Entry 1NEK (X-ray diffraction, 2.60 A resolution); this record covers chains A and B of the 4 polymer chains in the assembly.

# Chain A
Molecule: Succinate dehydrogenase flavoprotein subunit
Organism: Escherichia coli
Notes: EC 1.3.99.1, 1.3.5.1
Reference sequence: P0AC41 (DHSA_ECOLI); numbering as in UniProt (aligned over 1-588)
Chain sequence (588 residues; each row starts with the number of its first residue):
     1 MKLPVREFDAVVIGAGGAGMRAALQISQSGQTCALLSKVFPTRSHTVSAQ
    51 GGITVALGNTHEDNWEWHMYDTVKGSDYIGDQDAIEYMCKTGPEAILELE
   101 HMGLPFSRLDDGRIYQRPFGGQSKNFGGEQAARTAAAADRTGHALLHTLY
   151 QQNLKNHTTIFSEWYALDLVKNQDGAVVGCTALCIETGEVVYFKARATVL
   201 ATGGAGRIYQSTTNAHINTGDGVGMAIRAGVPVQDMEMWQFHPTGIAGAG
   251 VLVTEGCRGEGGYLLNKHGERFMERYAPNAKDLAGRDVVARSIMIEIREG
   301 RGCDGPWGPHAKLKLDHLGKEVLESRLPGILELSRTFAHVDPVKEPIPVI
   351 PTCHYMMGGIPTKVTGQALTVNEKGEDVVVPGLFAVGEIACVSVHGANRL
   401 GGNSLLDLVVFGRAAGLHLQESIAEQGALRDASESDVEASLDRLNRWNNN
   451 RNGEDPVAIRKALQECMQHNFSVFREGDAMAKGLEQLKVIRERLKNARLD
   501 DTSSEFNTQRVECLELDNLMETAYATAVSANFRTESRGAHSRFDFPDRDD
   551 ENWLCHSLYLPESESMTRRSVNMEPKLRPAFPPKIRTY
Glycans and other covalent adducts: flavin-adenine dinucleotide (FAD) linked to H45
Metal / ion sites: Ca2+: M356, M357, E388, A390
Ligand contacts:
  - FAD (flavin-adenine dinucleotide): I13, G14, A15, G16, G17, A18, G19, L36, S37, K38, V39, S44, T46, S48, A49, Q50, G51, G52, W164, Y165, A166, A201, T202, G203, T213, N214, N218, D221, L252, H354, Y355, V386, G387, E388, R399, G402, N403, S404, L405, L408
  - oxaloacetate ion (OAA): Q50, G51, F126, H242, L252, V253, T254, E255, G256, R286, H354, R399, G401, G402
Swiss-Prot annotation at these positions:
  - active site: R286 (Proton acceptor)
  - binding site (FAD): G14 to G19, D221, E388, S404, L405
  - binding site (substrate): H242, T254, H354, R399
  - modified residue: H45 (Tele-8alpha-FAD histidine), K267 (N6-acetyllysine)
  - mutagenesis: E186 (E186M: Allows recovery of protein cross-linked to SdhE, SdhA is flavinylated), T187 (T187M: No recovery of protein cross-linked to SdhE, SdhA is flavinylated)

# Chain B
Molecule: Succinate dehydrogenase iron-sulfur protein
Organism: Escherichia coli
Notes: EC 1.3.99.1, 1.3.5.1
Reference sequence: P07014 (DHSB_ECOLI); residues 1-238 here = UniProt positions 1-238
Chain sequence (238 residues; each row starts with the number of its first residue):
     1 MRLEFSIYRYNPDVDDAPRMQDYTLEADEGRDMMLLDALIQLKEKDPSLS
    51 FRRSCREGVCGSDGLNMNGKNGLACITPISALNQPGKKIVIRPLPGLPVI
   101 RDLVVDMGQFYAQYEKIKPYLLNNGQNPPAREHLQMPEQREKLDGLYECI
   151 LCACCSTSCPSFWWNPDKFIGPAGLLAAYRFLIDSRDTETDSRLDGLSDA
   201 FSVFRCHSIMNCVSVCPKGLNPTRAIGHIKSMLLQRNA
Metal / ion sites: 2Fe-2S cluster Fe: C55, C60, D63, C75; 4Fe-4S cluster Fe: C149, C152, C155, C216; 3Fe-4S cluster Fe: C159, C206, C212; Ca2+: D187, T190
Ligand contacts:
  - 3Fe-4S cluster (F3S): C159, S161, F169, P172, C206, H207, S208, I209, M210, N211, C212, T223, I226
  - 2Fe-2S cluster (FES): R53, S54, C55, R56, E57, G58, V59, C60, G61, S62, D63, L73, C75
  - 4Fe-4S cluster (SF4): F110, C149, I150, L151, C152, A153, C154, C155, A173, L176, C216, P217, K218, L220, P222
  - ubiquinone-2 (UQ2): P160, W164, H207, I209
Swiss-Prot annotation at these positions:
  - binding site ([2Fe-2S] cluster): C55, C60, C75
  - binding site ([4Fe-4S] cluster): C149, C152, C155, C216
  - binding site ([3Fe-4S] cluster): C159, C206, C212
  - binding site (a ubiquinone): W164

# Interface between chain A and chain B
Contacting residue pairs (100):
  F40(A) - Y111(B)  hydrophobic
  T42(A) - L151(B)
  R43(A) - S54(B)
  R43(A) - C60(B)  hydrogen bond (side chain-backbone)
  R43(A) - G61(B)
  R43(A) - S62(B)
  R43(A) - M107(B)
  R43(A) - Y111(B)  hydrogen bond
  R43(A) - I150(B)  hydrogen bond (side chain-backbone)
  R43(A) - L151(B)  hydrogen bond (side chain-backbone)
  V47(A) - V59(B)
  S48(A) - C55(B)
  S48(A) - E57(B)  hydrogen bond
  L57(A) - R131(B)  hydrogen bond (backbone-side chain)
  N59(A) - E132(B)  hydrogen bond
  L97(A) - R131(B)
  L97(A) - E132(B)
  E100(A) - H133(B)  salt bridge
  E100(A) - R186(B)  salt bridge
  H101(A) - L121(B)
  H101(A) - R131(B)  hydrogen bond (side chain-backbone)
  M102(A) - L121(B)
  G103(A) - R180(B)  hydrogen bond (backbone-side chain)
  G103(A) - R186(B)  hydrogen bond (backbone-side chain)
  L104(A) - R186(B)  hydrogen bond (backbone-side chain)
  P105(A) - R140(B)  hydrogen bond (backbone-side chain)
  P105(A) - Y147(B)  hydrophobic
  P105(A) - R180(B)
  P105(A) - R186(B)
  F106(A) - R140(B)  hydrogen bond (backbone-side chain)
  R108(A) - H133(B)  hydrogen bond (side chain-backbone)
  R108(A) - Q135(B)
  R108(A) - P137(B)
  R108(A) - R140(B)
  R108(A) - R186(B)
  L109(A) - P137(B)
  D110(A) - M136(B)
  D110(A) - P137(B)
  F119(A) - E132(B)
  F119(A) - H133(B)
  F119(A) - L134(B)  hydrophobic
  F119(A) - Q135(B)
  G120(A) - E132(B)
  G121(A) - E132(B)  hydrogen bond (backbone-side chain)
  A138(A) - Y147(B)
  R140(A) - E148(B)
  H143(A) - Y147(B)
  H143(A) - E148(B)
  H143(A) - C149(B)  hydrogen bond (side chain-backbone)
  H143(A) - I150(B)
  H147(A) - C149(B)
  H147(A) - L151(B)
  Q151(A) - Y114(B)  hydrogen bond
  Q151(A) - P119(B)  hydrogen bond (side chain-backbone)
  Q151(A) - Y120(B)
  Q151(A) - F181(B)
  L154(A) - Y114(B)  hydrophobic
  L154(A) - E115(B)
  K155(A) - Y120(B)
  K155(A) - L121(B)
  E163(A) - R52(B)  salt bridge
  R207(A) - R56(B)
  T212(A) - R56(B)  hydrogen bond (backbone-side chain)
  T213(A) - R56(B)
  N214(A) - R56(B)
  A215(A) - S54(B)
  A215(A) - C55(B)
  H216(A) - R53(B)
  H216(A) - S54(B)
  H216(A) - R56(B)
  I217(A) - R53(B)
  I217(A) - S54(B)
  A249(A) - R56(B)
  G250(A) - R56(B)  hydrogen bond (backbone-side chain)
  V251(A) - R56(B)
  V251(A) - E57(B)
  P306(A) - R31(B)  hydrogen bond (backbone-side chain)
  W307(A) - R31(B)
  L333(A) - E57(B)
  F337(A) - R56(B)
  F337(A) - E57(B)
  V457(A) - E44(B)
  D500(A) - P47(B)
  D501(A) - R101(B)  salt bridge
  S503(A) - N11(B)
  S503(A) - R101(B)  hydrogen bond
  E505(A) - P12(B)
  E505(A) - I100(B)
  E505(A) - R101(B)
  F506(A) - S50(B)
  F506(A) - R52(B)
  F506(A) - R101(B)  hydrogen bond (backbone-side chain)
  F506(A) - V104(B)  hydrophobic
  T508(A) - K43(B)
  T508(A) - S50(B)
  T508(A) - F51(B)
  Q509(A) - K43(B)  hydrogen bond
  Q509(A) - P47(B)
  E512(A) - K43(B)  salt bridge
  E512(A) - R53(B)  salt bridge
Other interface residues (no listed pair), chain A (63 interface residues in all): P93, S107, A137, Y150, Q152, E186, L252, T336, K461, S504, N507
Other interface residues (no listed pair), chain B (50 interface residues in all): D13, I40, S48, C75, I76, C152

# In short
The interface between chain A and chain B involves 63 residues on one side and 50 on the other; the contacts
include 24 hydrogen bonds and 6 salt bridges. Polar pairs include E100(A)-H133(B), E100(A)-R186(B) and
E163(A)-R52(B). Chain A binds oxaloacetate ion.
Chain A is Succinate dehydrogenase flavoprotein subunit and chain B is Succinate dehydrogenase iron-sulfur
protein, both from Escherichia coli; the structure, Complex II (Succinate Dehydrogenase) From E. Coli with
ubiquinone bound, was determined by X-ray diffraction (same publication as 1NEN).
